PDB entry 4TLZ | X-ray diffraction, 2.41 A resolution | chains A and B of the 4 polymer chains in the assembly

Chain A (and B):
Molecule: KtzI
From: Kutzneria sp. 744
Notes: chain B of this document is another copy of the same molecule, construct and numbering; everything in this record applies to it too
UniProt: A8CF85 (A8CF85_9PSEU); residue numbers follow UniProt; this construct covers 3-424
Sequence (443 residues; row label = number of the first residue in the row; numbers below 1 keep their minus sign (Met-18 is residue -18)):
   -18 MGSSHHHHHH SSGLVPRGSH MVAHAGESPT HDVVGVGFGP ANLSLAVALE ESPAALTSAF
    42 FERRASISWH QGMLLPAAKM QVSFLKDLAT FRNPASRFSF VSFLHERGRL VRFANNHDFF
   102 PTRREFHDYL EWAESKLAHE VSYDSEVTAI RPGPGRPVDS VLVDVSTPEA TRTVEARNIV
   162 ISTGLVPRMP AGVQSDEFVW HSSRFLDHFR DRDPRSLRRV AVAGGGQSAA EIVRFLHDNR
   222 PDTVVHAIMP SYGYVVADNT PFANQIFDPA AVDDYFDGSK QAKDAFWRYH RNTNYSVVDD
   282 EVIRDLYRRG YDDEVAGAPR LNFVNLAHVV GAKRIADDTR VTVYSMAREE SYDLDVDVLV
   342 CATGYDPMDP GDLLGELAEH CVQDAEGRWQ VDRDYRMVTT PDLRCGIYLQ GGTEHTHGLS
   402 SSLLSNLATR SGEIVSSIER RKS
Unresolved in the structure: -18 to 9
Construct notes: initiating methionine (-18); expression tag (-17 to 2)
Bound ions: K+ site 1: Leu30, Glu31, Ser33, Ala35; K+ site 2: Glu115, Leu118, His120; K+ site 3: Ser116, Leu118
Residues lining bound ligands:
  - FAD (flavin-adenine dinucleotide): Val17, Gly18, Phe19, Gly20, Pro21, Ala22, Asn23, Phe42, Glu43, Arg44, Arg45, Ser49, Trp50, His51, Met54, Arg104, Ser126, Glu127, Val128, Ser163, Thr164, Gly165, Leu166, Ser209, Asn275, Tyr276, Tyr346, Leu354, Gln391, Ser403, Leu404, Leu405
  - NADP (NAP; NADP nicotinamide-adenine-dinucleotide phosphate): Met54, Ala59, Lys60, Met61, Gln62, Arg104, Arg169, Pro171, Ala204, Gly205, Gly206, Gly207, Gln208, Ser209, Ala210, Glu212, Ile229, Met230, Pro231, Asn275, Tyr276, Ser277, Ala308, His309, Val310, Ala343, Thr344, Gly345, Tyr346
  - L-ornithine (ORN): Gln62, Val63, Lys67, Asn240, Asn245, Phe248, Thr274, Asn275, Leu404, Ser406

Interface between chain A and chain B:
Pairs across the interface (43; chain A residue first):
  Ser64(A) - His98(B)
  Phe65(A) - Phe65(B)  hydrophobic
  Phe65(A) - Phe100(B)  hydrophobic
  Leu66(A) - Ala95(B)  hydrophobic
  Thr71(A) - Leu91(B)
  Phe72(A) - His86(B)  hydrogen bond (backbone-side chain)
  Phe72(A) - Leu91(B)  hydrophobic
  Phe72(A) - Val92(B)  hydrophobic
  Phe72(A) - Ala95(B)  hydrophobic
  Arg73(A) - His86(B)  hydrogen bond (backbone-side chain)
  Pro75(A) - Val82(B)
  Pro75(A) - Ser83(B)
  Pro75(A) - His86(B)
  Ala76(A) - Ala76(B)
  Val82(A) - Pro75(B)
  Ser83(A) - Pro75(B)
  His86(A) - Phe72(B)  hydrogen bond (side chain-backbone)
  His86(A) - Arg73(B)  hydrogen bond (side chain-backbone)
  His86(A) - Pro75(B)
  Leu91(A) - Thr71(B)
  Leu91(A) - Phe72(B)  hydrophobic
  Val92(A) - Phe72(B)  hydrophobic
  Val92(A) - Asp249(B)
  Val92(A) - Pro250(B)
  Asn96(A) - Pro242(B)
  Asn96(A) - Asn245(B)  hydrogen bond
  Asn96(A) - Gln246(B)
  Asn96(A) - Asp249(B)  hydrogen bond
  His98(A) - Ser64(B)
  His98(A) - Phe100(B)
  His98(A) - Phe101(B)
  Asp99(A) - Phe100(B)
  Phe100(A) - Phe65(B)  hydrophobic
  Phe100(A) - His98(B)
  Phe100(A) - Asp99(B)
  Phe100(A) - Phe100(B)  hydrophobic
  Phe101(A) - His98(B)
  Pro242(A) - Asn96(B)
  Asn245(A) - Asn96(B)  hydrogen bond
  Gln246(A) - Asn96(B)
  Asp249(A) - Val92(B)
  Asp249(A) - Asn96(B)  hydrogen bond
  Pro250(A) - Val92(B)
Also at the interface, not in a pair above, chain A (28 interface residues in all): Lys67, Asn74, Ser77, Ser80, Ala95
Also at the interface, not in a pair above, chain B (29 interface residues in all): Leu66, Lys67, Ser77, Ser80, Arg93, Asn240

Overview:
Chain A and chain B form an interface of 28 and 29 residues respectively, with 8 hydrogen bonds. Polar
contacts include Phe72(A)-His86(B), Arg73(A)-His86(B) and Asn96(A)-Asn245(B). Bound to chain A: flavin-adenine
dinucleotide, NADP and L-ornithine. Leu30(A), Glu31(A), Ser33(A) and Ala35(A) coordinate K+ site 1.
Both chains are KtzI (Kutzneria sp. 744). Entry 4TLZ (Kutzneria sp. 744 ornithine N-hydroxylase,
KtzI-FADox-NADP+-L-orn) was determined by X-ray diffraction (same publication as 4TLX, 4TM0, 4TM1, 4TM3 and
4TM4).
